PDB entry 6A96 | electron microscopy, 3.51 A resolution | chains A and E of the 8 polymer chains in the assembly

[Chain A]
Protein: Gamma-aminobutyric acid receptor subunit alpha-5
Source organism: Homo sapiens
Reference sequence: P31644 (GBRA5_HUMAN); residues -30 to 431 here correspond to UniProt positions 1-462 (UniProt number = residue number + 31)
Amino-acid sequence (392 residues; numbered -30 to 431; 70 numbers in that range are skipped by the numbering (no residue carries them; nothing is unmodelled there); the number before each row is that of its first residue; numbers below 1 keep their minus sign (Met-30 is residue -30)):
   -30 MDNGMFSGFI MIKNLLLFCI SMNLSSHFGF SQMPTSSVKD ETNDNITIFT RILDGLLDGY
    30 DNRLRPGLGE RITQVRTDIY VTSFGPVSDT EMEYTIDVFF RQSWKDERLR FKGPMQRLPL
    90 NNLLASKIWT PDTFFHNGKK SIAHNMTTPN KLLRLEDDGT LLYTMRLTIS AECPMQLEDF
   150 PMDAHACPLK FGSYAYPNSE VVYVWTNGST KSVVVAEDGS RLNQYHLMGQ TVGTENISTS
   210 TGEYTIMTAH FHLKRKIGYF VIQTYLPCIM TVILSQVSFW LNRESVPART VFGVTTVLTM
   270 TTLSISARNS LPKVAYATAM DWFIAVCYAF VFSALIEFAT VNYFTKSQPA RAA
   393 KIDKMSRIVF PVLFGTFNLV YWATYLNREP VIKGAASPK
Disordered / not traced: -30 to 13, 421-431
Disulfide bonds: Cys142-Cys156, Cys237-Cys296
Glycans and other covalent adducts: N-acetylglucosamine (NAG) linked to Asn114, Asn205
Differences from the reference sequence: linker (316-322)
Ligand contacts: gamma-amino-butanoic acid (ABU): Arg70, Leu121, Thr133
From the paper describing this entry:
  - post-translational modification sites: Asn114, Asn205
  - binding site for gamma-amino-butanoic acid: Arg70

[Chain E]
Protein: Gamma-aminobutyric acid receptor subunit beta-3
Source organism: Homo sapiens
Reference sequence: P28472 (GBRB3_HUMAN); residues -24 to 448 here correspond to UniProt positions 1-473 (UniProt number = residue number + 25)
Amino-acid sequence (366 residues; each row starts with the number of its first residue; note: 107 numbers in that range are skipped by the numbering (no residue carries them; nothing is unmodelled there); numbers below 1 keep their minus sign (Met-24 is residue -24)):
   -24 MWGLAGGRLF GIFSAPVLVA VVCCAQSVND PGNMSFVKET VDKLLKGYDI RLRPDFGGPP
    36 VCVGMNIDIA SIDMVSEVNM DYTLTMYFQQ YWRDKRLAYS GIPLNLTLDN RVADQLWVPD
    96 TYFLNDKKSF VHGVTVKNRM IRLHPDGTVL YGLRITTTAA CMMDLRRYPL DEQNCTLEIE
   156 SYGYTTDDIE FYWRGGDKAV TGVERIELPQ FSIVEHRLVS RNVVFATGAY PRLSLSFRLK
   216 RNIGYFILQT YMPSILITIL SWVSFWINYD ASAARVALGI TTVLTMTTIN THLRETLPKI
   276 PYVKAIDMYL MGCFVFVFLA LLEYAFVNYI FFSQPARAA
   422 AIDRWSRIVF PFTFSLFNLV YWLYYVN
Disordered / not traced: -24 to 7, 448
Disulfide bonds: Cys136-Cys150
Glycans and other covalent adducts: N-acetylglucosamine (NAG) linked to Asn80; glycan linked to Asn149
Differences from the reference sequence: linker (308-314)
From the paper describing this entry:
  - post-translational modification sites: Asn80, Asn149
  - binding site for gamma-amino-butanoic acid: Glu155, Tyr157, Phe200, Thr202, Tyr205

[Chain A / chain E interface]
Contacting residue pairs (48):
  Gly28(A) with Lys13(E)
  Asn31(A) with Arg86(E), hydrogen bond (backbone-side chain)
  Arg32(A) with Asp17(E), salt bridge; Leu83(E); Asp84(E)
  Leu33(A) with Met9(E), hydrophobic; Val12(E), hydrophobic
  Gly38(A) with Leu79(E)
  Arg77(A) with Met9(E)
  Ser95(A) with Arg86(E)
  Ile97(A) with Arg86(E)
  Trp98(A) with Asp84(E)
  Asp101(A) with Thr110(E); Val111(E)
  Thr102(A) with Thr110(E), hydrogen bond (backbone-side chain)
  Phe103(A) with Tyr62(E); Asn113(E)
  Phe104(A) with Val109(E), hydrophobic; Arg129(E), hydrogen bond (backbone-side chain)
  Gly107(A) with His107(E); Arg129(E)
  Lys108(A) with Phe105(E); His107(E)
  Ser110(A) with Val109(E)
  Met134(A) with Val109(E)
  Glu141(A) with Ser46(E), hydrogen bond; Asp48(E)
  Tyr163(A) with Asn113(E); Arg114(E); Met115(E), hydrogen bond (side chain-backbone); Gly127(E), hydrogen bond (side chain-backbone); Leu128(E)
  Ala164(A) with Thr82(E); Met115(E), hydrophobic
  Tyr165(A) with Thr82(E)
  Glu169(A) with Thr82(E)
  Ser209(A) with Gln64(E), hydrogen bond
  Thr210(A) with Gln64(E), hydrogen bond; Arg117(E)
  Ile274(A) with His267(E)
  Arg277(A) with Leu223(E), hydrogen bond (side chain-backbone); Gln224(E)
  Val283(A) with Tyr220(E)
  Phe301(A) with Leu235(E), hydrophobic
  Asn311(A) with Ile242(E); Ala246(E)
  Tyr312(A) with Trp241(E)
  Lys315(A) with Asp245(E)
Other interface residues (no listed pair), chain A (44 interface residues in all): Asp30, Leu37, Thr99, His105, Asn106, Ala112, Leu136, Tyr213, Thr259, Lys282, Ala284, Tyr285, Asp290
Other interface residues (no listed pair), chain E (41 interface residues in all): Val16, Val87, Leu125, Pro184, Asn243, Ala249, Thr271

[Summary]
44 residues of chain A face 41 of chain E across their interface, with 9 hydrogen bonds and 1 salt bridge.
Among the polar pairs are Arg32(A)-Asp17(E), Asn31(A)-Arg86(E) and Thr102(A)-Thr110(E). From the paper: a
binding site for gamma-amino-butanoic acid at Arg70(A) and Glu155(E) among others; modification sites
Asn114(A), Asn205(A) and Asn80(E) among others.
Here chain A is Gamma-aminobutyric acid receptor subunit alpha-5 and chain E is Gamma-aminobutyric acid
receptor subunit beta-3, both from Homo sapiens. Entry 6A96 (Cryo-EM structure of the human alpha5beta3 GABAA
receptor in complex with GABA and Nb25) was determined by electron microscopy.
